9B0B - chains A and B of the 3 polymer chains in the assembly; structure by X-ray diffraction, 1.70 A resolution.

# Chain A (and B)
Molecule: Optineurin
Source organism: Homo sapiens
Notes: fragment: Optineurin UBAN domain, residues 419-512; chain B of this document is another copy of the same molecule, construct and numbering; everything in this record applies to it too
Reference sequence: Q96CV9 (OPTN_HUMAN); numbering as in UniProt (aligned over 419-512)
Amino-acid sequence (96 residues; each row starts with the number of its first residue):
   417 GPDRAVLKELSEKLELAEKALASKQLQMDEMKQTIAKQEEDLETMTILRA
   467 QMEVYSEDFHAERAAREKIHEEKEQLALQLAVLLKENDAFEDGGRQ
Disordered / not traced: 417-419, 505-512 (chain B: 417-418, 502-512)
Differences from the reference sequence: expression tag (417-418); engineered mutation Ser472 (Cys in Q96CV9), Glu473 (Ser in Q96CV9)
Curated features (UniProtKB/Swiss-Prot):
  - motif: Asp474 to Arg479 (UBAN)
  - natural variant: Glu478 (E478G: In ALS12), His486 (H486R: In GLC1E)
  - mutagenesis: Asp474 to Phe475 (Abolishes colocalization with cytosolic Salmonella), Asp474 (D474N: No effect on retinal ganglion cell death, drastically decreased interaction with TFRC, loss of localization to recycling endosomes, loss of ubiquitin-binding; when associated with K-50 ...)

# Interface between chain A and chain B
Pairs across the interface (89; chain A residue first):
  Leu423(A) with Leu426(B), hydrophobic
  Leu426(A) with Leu423(B); Leu426(B), hydrophobic; Leu430(B), hydrophobic
  Ser427(A) with Leu426(B)
  Lys429(A) with Leu430(B)
  Leu430(A) with Leu426(B), hydrophobic; Leu430(B), hydrophobic
  Ala433(A) with Ala433(B), hydrophobic
  Ala436(A) with Leu437(B)
  Leu437(A) with Ala436(B); Leu437(B); Lys440(B)
  Lys440(A) with Leu437(B); Gln441(B), hydrogen bond; Met444(B)
  Gln441(A) with Lys440(B)
  Gln443(A) with Met444(B)
  Met444(A) with Lys440(B); Gln443(B); Met444(B), hydrophobic; Met447(B), hydrophobic
  Met447(A) with Met444(B), hydrophobic; Met447(B), hydrophobic
  Lys448(A) with Met447(B)
  Thr450(A) with Ile451(B)
  Ile451(A) with Met447(B), hydrophobic; Ile451(B), hydrophobic; Gln454(B)
  Gln454(A) with Ile451(B), hydrogen bond (side chain-backbone); Gln454(B); Glu455(B)
  Asp457(A) with Leu458(B)
  Leu458(A) with Asp457(B); Leu458(B), hydrophobic; Met461(B), hydrophobic
  Met461(A) with Leu458(B), hydrophobic; Met461(B); Thr462(B); Arg465(B)
  Thr462(A) with Met461(B)
  Leu464(A) with Arg465(B)
  Arg465(A) with Met461(B); Leu464(B); Arg465(B)
  Met468(A) with Arg465(B); Met468(B), hydrophobic; Glu469(B); Ser472(B)
  Glu469(A) with Met468(B)
  Tyr471(A) with Tyr471(B); Ser472(B); Phe475(B), hydrophobic; His476(B)
  Ser472(A) with Met468(B); Tyr471(B)
  Asp474(A) with Phe475(B)
  Phe475(A) with Tyr471(B), hydrophobic; Asp474(B); Phe475(B); Glu478(B)
  His476(A) with Tyr471(B)
  Glu478(A) with Phe475(B); Glu478(B); Arg479(B), salt bridge; Arg482(B), salt bridge
  Arg479(A) with Glu478(B)
  Ala481(A) with Arg482(B)
  Arg482(A) with Glu478(B), salt bridge; Ala481(B); Ile485(B)
  Ile485(A) with Ile485(B); His486(B)
  His486(A) with Ile485(B)
  Glu488(A) with Lys489(B), salt bridge
  Lys489(A) with Ile485(B); Glu488(B), salt bridge; Lys489(B); Leu492(B)
  Leu492(A) with Lys489(B)
  Ala493(A) with Leu492(B), hydrophobic
  Gln495(A) with Leu496(B)
  Leu496(A) with Leu492(B), hydrophobic; Gln495(B); Leu499(B), hydrophobic
  Leu499(A) with Leu496(B), hydrophobic; Leu499(B), hydrophobic; Leu500(B), hydrophobic
  Leu500(A) with Leu499(B), hydrophobic
Also at the interface, not in a pair above, chain A (45 interface residues in all): Glu455
Also at the interface, not in a pair above, chain B (45 interface residues in all): Ser427, Lys429, Glu434, Thr450, Ala493

# Summary
Chain A and chain B each contribute 45 residues to their interface; the contacts include 2 hydrogen bonds and
5 salt bridges. Among the polar pairs are Glu478(A)-Arg479(B), Glu478(A)-Arg482(B) and Glu488(A)-Lys489(B).
From UniProt: 2 mutagenesis sites on chain A.
Both chains are Optineurin (Homo sapiens). Entry 9B0B (Structure of Optineurin bound to HOIP NZF1 domain) was
determined by X-ray diffraction.
